PDB entry 6CM9 | electron microscopy, 3.73 A resolution | chains G and H of the 9 polymer chains in the assembly

[Chain G]
Name: AP-1 complex subunit gamma-1
From: Mus musculus
Reference sequence: P22892 (AP1G1_MOUSE); residue numbers follow UniProt; this construct covers 1-595
Chain sequence (601 residues; each row starts with the number of its first residue):
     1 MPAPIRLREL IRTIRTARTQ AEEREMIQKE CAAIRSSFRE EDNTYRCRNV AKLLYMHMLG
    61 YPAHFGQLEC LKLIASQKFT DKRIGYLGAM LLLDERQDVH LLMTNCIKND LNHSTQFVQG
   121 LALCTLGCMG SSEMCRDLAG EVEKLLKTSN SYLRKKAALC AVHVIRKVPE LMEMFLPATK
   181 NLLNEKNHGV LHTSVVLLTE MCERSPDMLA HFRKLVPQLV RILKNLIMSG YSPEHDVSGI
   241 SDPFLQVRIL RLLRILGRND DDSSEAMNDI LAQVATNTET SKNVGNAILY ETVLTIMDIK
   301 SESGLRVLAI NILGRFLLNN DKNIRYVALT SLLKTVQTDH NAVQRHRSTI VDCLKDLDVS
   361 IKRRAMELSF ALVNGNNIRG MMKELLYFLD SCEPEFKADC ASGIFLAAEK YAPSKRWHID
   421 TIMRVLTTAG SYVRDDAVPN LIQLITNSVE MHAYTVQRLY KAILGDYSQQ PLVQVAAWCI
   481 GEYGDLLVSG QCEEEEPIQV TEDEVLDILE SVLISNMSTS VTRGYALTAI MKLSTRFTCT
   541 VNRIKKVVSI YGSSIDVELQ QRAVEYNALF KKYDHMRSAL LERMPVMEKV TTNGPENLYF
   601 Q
Not modelled in the structure: 1-3, 589-601
Construct notes: expression tag (596-601)

[Chain H]
Name: ADP-ribosylation factor 1
From: Homo sapiens
Reference sequence: P84077 (ARF1_HUMAN); residue numbers follow UniProt; this construct covers 17-181
Chain sequence (193 residues; numbered -11 to 181; the number before each row is that of its first residue; numbers below 1 keep their minus sign (Met-11 is residue -11)):
   -11 MSYYHHHHHH DYDIPTTENL YFQGAMGSEM RILMVGLDAA GKTTILYKLK LGEIVTTIPT
    49 IGFNVETVEY KNISFTVWDV GGLDKIRPLW RHYFQNTQGL IFVVDSNDRE RVNEAREELM
   109 RMLAEDELRD AVLLVFANKQ DLPNAMNAAE ITDKLGLHSL RHRNWYIQAT CATSGDGLYE
   169 GLDWLSNQLR NQK
Not modelled in the structure: -11 to 16, 180-181
Construct notes: expression tag (-11 to 16); engineered mutation Leu71 (Gln in P84077)
Metal / ion sites: Mg2+: Thr31, Thr48 (together with GTP)
Small-molecule neighbours: GTP (guanosine-5'-triphosphate): Leu25, Asp26, Ala27, Ala28, Gly29, Lys30, Thr31, Thr32, Thr45, Pro47, Thr48, Gly69, Gly70, Leu71, Asn126, Lys127, Asp129, Cys159, Ala160, Thr161
Curated features (UniProtKB/Swiss-Prot):
  - binding site (GTP): Gly24 to Thr32, Asn126 to Asp129, Ala160
  - natural variant: Tyr35 (Y35H: In PVNH8), Arg99 (R99H: In PVNH8; uncertain significance), Lys127 (K127E: In PVNH8)

[How chain G and chain H interact]
Contacting residue pairs (25; chain G residue first):
  Arg39(G) - Gln83(H)
  Arg39(G) - Asn84(H)  hydrogen bond
  Glu41(G) - Arg19(H)  salt bridge
  Leu68(G) - His80(H)
  Leu71(G) - Phe51(H)
  Lys72(G) - Arg19(H)
  Lys72(G) - Trp66(H)
  Ala75(G) - Val53(H)  hydrophobic
  Asp98(G) - Leu77(H)
  Val99(G) - His80(H)
  Leu101(G) - Lys73(H)
  Leu102(G) - Gly50(H)
  Leu102(G) - Phe51(H)
  Leu102(G) - Tyr81(H)
  Thr104(G) - Ile49(H)
  Asn105(G) - Ile46(H)
  Asn105(G) - Thr48(H)
  Asn105(G) - Gly50(H)
  Asn105(G) - Phe51(H)  hydrogen bond (side chain-backbone)
  Asn105(G) - Asn52(H)  hydrogen bond
  Cys106(G) - Phe51(H)  hydrophobic
  Lys108(G) - Ile46(H)
  Asn109(G) - Asn52(H)
  Asp137(G) - Ile49(H)
  Asp137(G) - Lys73(H)  salt bridge
Other interface residues (no listed pair), chain G (17 interface residues in all): Glu133
Other interface residues (no listed pair), chain H (16 interface residues in all): Ile74

[Overview]
The interface between chain G and chain H involves 17 residues on one side and 16 on the other, with 3
hydrogen bonds and 2 salt bridges. Among the polar pairs are Glu41(G)-Arg19(H), Asp137(G)-Lys73(H) and
Arg39(G)-Asn84(H). Chain H binds GTP.
Here chain G is AP-1 complex subunit gamma-1 (Mus musculus) and chain H is ADP-ribosylation factor 1 (Homo
sapiens). Entry 6CM9 (Structure of the cargo bound AP-1:Arf1:tetherin-Nef closed trimer monomeric subunit) was
determined by electron microscopy, deposited together with 6D83, 6D84, 6DFF and 6CRI.
